PDB entry 6L8E | X-ray diffraction, 2.35 A resolution | chains A and E of the 8 polymer chains in the assembly

== Chain A ==
Molecule: YefM Antitoxin
Organism: Staphylococcus aureus subsp. aureus NCTC 8325
UniProtKB: Q2G285 (Q2G285_STAA8); numbering as in UniProt (aligned over 1-83)
Sequence (83 residues; numbered 1 to 83; the number before each row is that of its first residue):
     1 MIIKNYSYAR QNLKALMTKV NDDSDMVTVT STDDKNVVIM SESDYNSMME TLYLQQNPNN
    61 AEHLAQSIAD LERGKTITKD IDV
What the authors report for this chain:
  - binding site for the 26-nt DNA strand: Asn5, Tyr6, Ser7, Arg10, Gln11, Lys14, Thr32
  - mutagenesis - N5A/K14A/T32A, Y6A, Y6A/S7A, S7A, R10A, R10A/Q11A, Q11A: decreased binding to the 26-nt DNA strand
  - specificity-determining residues: Arg10, Gln11
  - mutagenesis - N5A/K14A/T32A, Y6A, Y6A/S7A, S7A, R10A, R10A/Q11A, Q11A: decreased binding to promoter DNA

== Chain E ==
Molecule: YoeB toxin
Organism: Staphylococcus aureus subsp. aureus NCTC 8325
UniProtKB: Q2G286 (Q2G286_STAA8); residues 1-88 here = UniProt positions 1-88
Sequence (88 residues; each row starts with the number of its first residue):
     1 MARLNITFSP QAFEDYKYFQ QNDKKMVKKI NELLKSIDRN GALEGIGKPE KLKSNLTGYY
    61 SRRINHEHRL VYTVDDNHIK IASCKYHY
Disordered / not traced: 1

== Interface between chain A and chain E ==
Contacting residue pairs (74):
  Asn46(A) - Glu50(E)
  Ser47(A) - Glu50(E)
  Ser47(A) - Lys51(E)  hydrogen bond (side chain-backbone)
  Ser47(A) - Lys53(E)  hydrogen bond
  Met48(A) - Lys53(E)
  Glu50(A) - Glu50(E)
  Glu50(A) - Ser61(E)  hydrogen bond
  Glu50(A) - Arg69(E)  salt bridge
  Thr51(A) - Leu52(E)
  Thr51(A) - Lys53(E)  hydrogen bond (side chain-backbone)
  Tyr53(A) - Glu67(E)  hydrogen bond (side chain-backbone)
  Tyr53(A) - Arg69(E)
  Tyr53(A) - Tyr86(E)  hydrogen bond (backbone-side chain)
  Leu54(A) - Leu52(E)  hydrophobic
  Leu54(A) - Arg69(E)
  Gln55(A) - Ser54(E)
  Gln55(A) - Asn55(E)  hydrogen bond
  Gln55(A) - Leu56(E)
  Asn57(A) - Tyr86(E)
  Asn57(A) - His87(E)
  Asn57(A) - Tyr88(E)
  Asn59(A) - Tyr88(E)  hydrogen bond (side chain-backbone)
  Asn60(A) - Tyr86(E)
  Asn60(A) - His87(E)  hydrogen bond (side chain-backbone)
  His63(A) - Gln11(E)  hydrogen bond
  His63(A) - Ser83(E)  hydrogen bond
  His63(A) - His87(E)
  Leu64(A) - Leu56(E)  hydrophobic
  Leu64(A) - Ser83(E)
  Gln66(A) - Gln11(E)
  Ser67(A) - Ser9(E)
  Ser67(A) - Gln11(E)
  Ser67(A) - Ala82(E)  hydrogen bond (side chain-backbone)
  Ile68(A) - Leu56(E)  hydrophobic
  Ile68(A) - Tyr59(E)  hydrophobic
  Asp70(A) - Pro10(E)
  Leu71(A) - Thr7(E)
  Leu71(A) - Phe8(E)
  Leu71(A) - Ser9(E)
  Leu71(A) - Tyr59(E)
  Leu71(A) - Ile81(E)
  Leu71(A) - Ala82(E)  hydrophobic
  Lys75(A) - Pro10(E)
  Thr76(A) - Thr7(E)
  Thr76(A) - Phe8(E)
  Ile77(A) - Ile6(E)
  Ile77(A) - Thr7(E)
  Ile77(A) - Phe8(E)  hydrogen bond (backbone-backbone)
  Ile77(A) - Phe13(E)  hydrophobic
  Thr78(A) - Asn5(E)
  Thr78(A) - Ile6(E)
  Lys79(A) - Leu4(E)
  Lys79(A) - Asn5(E)
  Lys79(A) - Ile6(E)  hydrogen bond (backbone-backbone)
  Lys79(A) - Phe8(E)
  Lys79(A) - Phe13(E)
  Lys79(A) - Tyr16(E)
  Asp80(A) - Arg3(E)  salt bridge
  Asp80(A) - Leu4(E)
  Asp80(A) - Asn5(E)  hydrogen bond
  Ile81(A) - Ala2(E)
  Ile81(A) - Arg3(E)
  Ile81(A) - Leu4(E)  hydrogen bond (backbone-backbone)
  Ile81(A) - Phe8(E)  hydrophobic
  Ile81(A) - Tyr16(E)
  Ile81(A) - Asn31(E)
  Ile81(A) - Leu34(E)  hydrophobic
  Asp82(A) - Ala2(E)
  Asp82(A) - Arg3(E)  salt bridge
  Asp82(A) - Asn31(E)
  Val83(A) - Ala2(E)  hydrogen bond (backbone-backbone)
  Val83(A) - Leu4(E)  hydrophobic
  Val83(A) - Asn31(E)
  Val83(A) - Lys35(E)
Other interface residues (no listed pair), chain A (29 interface residues in all): Ala65, Glu72
Other interface residues (no listed pair), chain E (39 interface residues in all): Asp15, Gln20, Lys48, His66, Val71, Lys80, Lys85

== In short ==
Chain A and chain E form an interface of 29 and 39 residues respectively, with 17 hydrogen bonds and 3 salt
bridges. Polar pairs include Glu50(A)-Arg69(E), Asp80(A)-Arg3(E) and Asp82(A)-Arg3(E). From the paper: a
binding site for the 26-nt DNA strand at Asn5(A), Tyr6(A) and Ser7(A) among others; N5A/K14A/T32A, Y6A and
Y6A/S7A of chain A, among others, reduce binding to the 26-nt DNA strand; 7 substitutions were tested in all.
Here chain A is YefM Antitoxin and chain E is YoeB toxin, both from Staphylococcus aureus subsp. aureus NCTC
8325. Entry 6L8E (Crystal structure of heterohexameric YoeB-YefM complex bound to 26bp-DNA) was determined by
X-ray diffraction (same publication as 7CUA and 6L8F).
